Entry 6C05 (electron microscopy, 5.15 A resolution (low resolution: residue-level contacts below are approximate; hydrogen-bond / salt-bridge calls are withheld)); this record covers chains C and E of the 7 polymer chains in the assembly.

[Chain C]
Name: DNA-directed RNA polymerase subunit beta
Source organism: Mycobacterium tuberculosis
Notes: EC 2.7.7.6
UniProt: V9Z879 (V9Z879_MYCTX); residues 7-1178 here correspond to UniProt positions 1-1172 (UniProt number = residue number - 6)
Amino-acid sequence (1181 residues; numbered 7 to 1187; the number before each row is that of its first residue):
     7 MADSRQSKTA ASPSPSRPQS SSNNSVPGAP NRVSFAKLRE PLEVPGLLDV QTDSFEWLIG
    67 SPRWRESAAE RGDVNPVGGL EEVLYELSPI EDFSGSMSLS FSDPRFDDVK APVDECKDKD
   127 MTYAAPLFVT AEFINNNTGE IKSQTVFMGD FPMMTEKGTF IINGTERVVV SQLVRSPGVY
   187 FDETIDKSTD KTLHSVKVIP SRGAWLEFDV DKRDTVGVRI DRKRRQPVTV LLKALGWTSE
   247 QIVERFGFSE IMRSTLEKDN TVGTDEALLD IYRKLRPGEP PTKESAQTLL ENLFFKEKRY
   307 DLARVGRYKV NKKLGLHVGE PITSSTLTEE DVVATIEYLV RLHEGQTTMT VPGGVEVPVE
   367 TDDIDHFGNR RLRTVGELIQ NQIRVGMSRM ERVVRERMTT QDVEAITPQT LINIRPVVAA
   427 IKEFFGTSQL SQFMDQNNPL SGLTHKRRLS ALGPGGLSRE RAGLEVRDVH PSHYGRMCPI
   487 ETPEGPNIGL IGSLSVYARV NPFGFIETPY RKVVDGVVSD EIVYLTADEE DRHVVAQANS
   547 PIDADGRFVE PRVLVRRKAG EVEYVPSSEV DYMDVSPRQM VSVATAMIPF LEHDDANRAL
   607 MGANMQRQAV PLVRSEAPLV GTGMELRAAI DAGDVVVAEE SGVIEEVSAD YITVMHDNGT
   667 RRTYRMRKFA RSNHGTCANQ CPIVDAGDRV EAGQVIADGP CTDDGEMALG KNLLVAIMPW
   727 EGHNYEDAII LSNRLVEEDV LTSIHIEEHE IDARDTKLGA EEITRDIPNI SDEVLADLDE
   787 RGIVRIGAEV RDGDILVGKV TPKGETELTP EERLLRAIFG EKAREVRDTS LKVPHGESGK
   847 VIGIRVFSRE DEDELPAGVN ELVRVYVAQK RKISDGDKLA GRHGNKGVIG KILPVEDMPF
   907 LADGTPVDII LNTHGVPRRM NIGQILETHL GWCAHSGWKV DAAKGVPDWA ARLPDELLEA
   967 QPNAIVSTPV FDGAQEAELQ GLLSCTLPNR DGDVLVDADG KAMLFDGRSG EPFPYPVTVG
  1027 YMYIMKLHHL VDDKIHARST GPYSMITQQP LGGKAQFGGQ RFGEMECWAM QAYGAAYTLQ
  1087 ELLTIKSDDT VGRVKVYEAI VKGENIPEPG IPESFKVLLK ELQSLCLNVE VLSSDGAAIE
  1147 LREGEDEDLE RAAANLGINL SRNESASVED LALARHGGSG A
Unresolved in the structure: 7-29, 1141-1187
Construct notes: expression tag (1179-1187)

[Chain E]
Name: DNA-directed RNA polymerase subunit omega
Source organism: Mycobacterium tuberculosis
Notes: EC 2.7.7.6
UniProt: A0A0T9N9K3 (A0A0T9N9K3_MYCTX); residues 2-110 here correspond to UniProt positions 41-149 (UniProt number = residue number + 39)
Amino-acid sequence (110 residues; numbered 1 to 110; the number before each row is that of its first residue):
     1 GSISQSDASL AAVPAVDQFD PSSGASGGYD TPLGITNPPI DELLDRVSSK YALVIYAAKR
    61 ARQINDYYNQ LGEGILEYVG PLVEPGLQEK PLSIALREIH ADLLEHTEGE
Unresolved in the structure: 1-26, 110
Construct notes: expression tag (1)

[Interface between chain C and chain E]
Residue-residue contacts - 9 pairs, chain C then chain E:
  Tyr1083(C) - Ile55(E)
  Gly1109(C) - Asn65(E)
  Gly1109(C) - Asn69(E)
  Glu1110(C) - Asn65(E)
  Glu1110(C) - Asn69(E)
  Asn1111(C) - Arg62(E)
  Asn1111(C) - Asn65(E)
  Asn1111(C) - Asp66(E)
  Ile1112(C) - Arg62(E)

[Summary]
The chain C/chain E interface involves 5 residues from each chain.
Here chain C is DNA-directed RNA polymerase subunit beta and chain E is DNA-directed RNA polymerase subunit
omega, both from Mycobacterium tuberculosis. Entry 6C05 (Mycobacterium tuberculosis RNAP Holo/RbpA in relaxed
state) was determined by electron microscopy (same publication as 6BZO, 6C04 and 6C06).
